PDB entry 8IYS | electron microscopy, 2.95 A resolution | chains A and B of the 5 polymer chains in the assembly

== Chain A ==
Name: Guanine nucleotide-binding protein G(q) subunit alpha
Organism: Homo sapiens
UniProt: P50148 (GNAQ_HUMAN); the construct has insertions or renumbered stretches relative to UniProt, so the offset changes along the chain: 30-332 = UniProt 36-338; 337-357 = UniProt 339-359
Amino-acid sequence (357 residues; each row starts with the number of its first residue):
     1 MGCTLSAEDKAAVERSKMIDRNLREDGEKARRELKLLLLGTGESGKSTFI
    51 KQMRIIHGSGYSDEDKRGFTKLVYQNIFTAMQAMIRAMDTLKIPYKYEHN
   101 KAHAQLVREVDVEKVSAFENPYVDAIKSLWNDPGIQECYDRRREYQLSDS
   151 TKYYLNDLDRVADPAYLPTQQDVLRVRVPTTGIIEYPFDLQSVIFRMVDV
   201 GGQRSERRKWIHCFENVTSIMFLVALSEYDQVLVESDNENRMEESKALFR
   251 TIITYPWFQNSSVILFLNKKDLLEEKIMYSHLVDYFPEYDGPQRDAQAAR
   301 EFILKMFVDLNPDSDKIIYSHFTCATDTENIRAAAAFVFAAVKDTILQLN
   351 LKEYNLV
Unresolved in the structure: 1-2
Differences from the reference sequence: initiating methionine (1); expression tag (2-29); insertion (333-336)
Ligand contacts: GDP (guanosine-5'-diphosphate): Thr41, Gly42, Glu43, Ser44, Gly45, Lys46, Ser47, Thr48, Asp149, Ser150, Leu174, Arg175, Arg177, Asn268, Lys269, Asp271, Leu272, Cys324, Ala325, Thr326

== Chain B ==
Name: Guanine nucleotide-binding protein G(I)/G(S)/G(T) subunit beta-1
Organism: Homo sapiens
UniProt: P62873 (GBB1_HUMAN); numbering as in UniProt (aligned over 2-340)
Amino-acid sequence (345 residues; row label = number of the first residue in the row; numbers below 1 keep their minus sign (Met-4 is residue -4)):
    -4 MGSLLQSELDQLRQEAEQLKNQIRDARKACADATLSQITNNIDPVGRIQM
    46 RTRRTLRGHLAKIYAMHWGTDSRLLVSASQDGKLIIWDSYTTNKVHAIPL
    96 RSSWVMTCAYAPSGNYVACGGLDNICSIYNLKTREGNVRVSRELAGHTGY
   146 LSCCRFLDDNQIVTSSGDTTCALWDIETGQQTTTFTGHTGDVMSLSLAPD
   196 TRLFVSGACDASAKLWDVREGMCRQTFTGHESDINAICFFPNGNAFATGS
   246 DDATCRLFDLRADQELMTYSHDNIICGITSVSFSKSGRLLLAGYDDFNCN
   296 VWDALKADRAGVLAGHDNRVSCLGVTDDGMAVATGSWDSFLKIWN
Unresolved in the structure: -4 to 8
Differences from the reference sequence: initiating methionine (-4); expression tag (-3 to 1)
Curated features (UniProtKB/Swiss-Prot):
  - modified residue: Ser2 (N-acetylserine), His266 (Phosphohistidine)
  - natural variant: Leu30 (L30F: In MRD42; uncertain significance), Arg52 (R52G: In MRD42), Gly64 (G64V: In MRD42), Asp76 (D76E: In MRD42; D76G: In MRD42), Gly77 (G77S: In MRD42), Lys78 (K78R: In MRD42), Ile80 (I80N: In MRD42; I80T: In MRD42), His91 (H91R: In MRD42; uncertain significance), Ala92 (A92T: In MRD42), Pro94 (P94S: In MRD42), Leu95 (L95P: In MRD42), Arg96 (R96L: In MRD42), 5 further natural variant entries in UniProt

== How chain A and chain B interact ==
Residue-residue contacts (54):
  Asp9(A) - Asn88(B)  hydrogen bond
  Ala12(A) - Asn88(B)
  Val13(A) - Asn88(B)
  Arg15(A) - Val90(B)  hydrogen bond (side chain-backbone)
  Arg15(A) - His91(B)
  Ser16(A) - Asn88(B)
  Ser16(A) - Lys89(B)  hydrogen bond (side chain-backbone)
  Ile19(A) - Lys89(B)
  Ile19(A) - Val90(B)
  Ile19(A) - Ala92(B)  hydrophobic
  Asp20(A) - Lys89(B)  salt bridge
  Leu23(A) - Lys78(B)
  Leu23(A) - Ile80(B)  hydrophobic
  Leu23(A) - Lys89(B)
  Asp26(A) - Lys78(B)  salt bridge
  Gly27(A) - Leu55(B)
  Gly27(A) - Asp76(B)
  Ala30(A) - Asp76(B)
  Lys35(A) - Trp99(B)
  Thr181(A) - Asn119(B)
  Thr181(A) - Thr143(B)
  Gly182(A) - Leu117(B)
  Gly182(A) - Asn119(B)
  Ile183(A) - Trp99(B)
  Ile183(A) - Leu117(B)  hydrogen bond (backbone-backbone)
  Val198(A) - Trp99(B)  hydrophobic
  Gln203(A) - Leu117(B)  hydrogen bond (side chain-backbone)
  Gln203(A) - Asn119(B)  hydrogen bond
  Gln203(A) - Tyr145(B)
  Ser205(A) - Tyr145(B)
  Ser205(A) - Asp186(B)
  Glu206(A) - Asp186(B)  hydrogen bond (backbone-side chain)
  Arg208(A) - Cys204(B)
  Arg208(A) - Asp228(B)  salt bridge
  Lys209(A) - Tyr145(B)
  Lys209(A) - Met188(B)
  Lys209(A) - Cys204(B)
  Lys209(A) - Asp228(B)  salt bridge
  Lys209(A) - Asp246(B)  salt bridge
  Trp210(A) - Met101(B)  hydrophobic
  Trp210(A) - Leu117(B)  hydrophobic
  Trp210(A) - Tyr145(B)
  His212(A) - Lys57(B)  hydrogen bond (backbone-side chain)
  His212(A) - Tyr59(B)  hydrogen bond
  His212(A) - Trp332(B)
  Cys213(A) - Tyr59(B)  hydrogen bond
  Cys213(A) - Gln75(B)
  Cys213(A) - Trp99(B)
  Cys213(A) - Met101(B)  hydrophobic
  Phe214(A) - Trp99(B)  hydrophobic
  Phe214(A) - Leu117(B)  hydrophobic
  Glu215(A) - Lys57(B)  salt bridge
  Trp257(A) - Arg314(B)
  Trp257(A) - Trp332(B)  hydrophobic
Interface residues without a listed pair, chain A (28 interface residues in all): Glu185
Interface residues without a listed pair, chain B (33 interface residues in all): Gly53, Thr86, Thr87, Arg96, Asp118, Gly144, Gly162, Asn230

== In short ==
28 residues of chain A face 33 of chain B across their interface; the contacts include 10 hydrogen bonds and 6
salt bridges. Polar contacts include Asp20(A)-Lys89(B), Asp26(A)-Lys78(B) and Arg208(A)-Asp228(B). Bound to
chain A: GDP.
Here chain A is Guanine nucleotide-binding protein G(q) subunit alpha and chain B is Guanine
nucleotide-binding protein G(I)/G(S)/G(T) subunit beta-1, both from Homo sapiens. Entry 8IYS (TUG891-bound
FFAR4 in complex with Gq) was determined by electron microscopy together with 8H4I, 8H4K and 8H4L from the
same study.
